Entry 9H9P (electron microscopy, 4.50 A resolution (low resolution: residue-level contacts below are approximate; hydrogen-bond / salt-bridge calls are withheld)); this record covers chains L and M of the 7 polymer chains in the assembly.

== Chain L ==
Molecule: Gamma-tubulin complex component 6
Organism: Homo sapiens
UniProtKB: Q96RT7 (GCP6_HUMAN); the construct has insertions or renumbered stretches relative to UniProt, so the offset changes along the chain: 1-608 = UniProt 1-608; 1474-1811 = UniProt 1482-1819
Chain sequence (1819 residues; each row starts with the number of its first residue; note: 865 numbers in that range are skipped by the numbering (no residue carries them; nothing is unmodelled there); a row labelled like 608A-608Z holds insertion residues (608A, then the next letters in order)):
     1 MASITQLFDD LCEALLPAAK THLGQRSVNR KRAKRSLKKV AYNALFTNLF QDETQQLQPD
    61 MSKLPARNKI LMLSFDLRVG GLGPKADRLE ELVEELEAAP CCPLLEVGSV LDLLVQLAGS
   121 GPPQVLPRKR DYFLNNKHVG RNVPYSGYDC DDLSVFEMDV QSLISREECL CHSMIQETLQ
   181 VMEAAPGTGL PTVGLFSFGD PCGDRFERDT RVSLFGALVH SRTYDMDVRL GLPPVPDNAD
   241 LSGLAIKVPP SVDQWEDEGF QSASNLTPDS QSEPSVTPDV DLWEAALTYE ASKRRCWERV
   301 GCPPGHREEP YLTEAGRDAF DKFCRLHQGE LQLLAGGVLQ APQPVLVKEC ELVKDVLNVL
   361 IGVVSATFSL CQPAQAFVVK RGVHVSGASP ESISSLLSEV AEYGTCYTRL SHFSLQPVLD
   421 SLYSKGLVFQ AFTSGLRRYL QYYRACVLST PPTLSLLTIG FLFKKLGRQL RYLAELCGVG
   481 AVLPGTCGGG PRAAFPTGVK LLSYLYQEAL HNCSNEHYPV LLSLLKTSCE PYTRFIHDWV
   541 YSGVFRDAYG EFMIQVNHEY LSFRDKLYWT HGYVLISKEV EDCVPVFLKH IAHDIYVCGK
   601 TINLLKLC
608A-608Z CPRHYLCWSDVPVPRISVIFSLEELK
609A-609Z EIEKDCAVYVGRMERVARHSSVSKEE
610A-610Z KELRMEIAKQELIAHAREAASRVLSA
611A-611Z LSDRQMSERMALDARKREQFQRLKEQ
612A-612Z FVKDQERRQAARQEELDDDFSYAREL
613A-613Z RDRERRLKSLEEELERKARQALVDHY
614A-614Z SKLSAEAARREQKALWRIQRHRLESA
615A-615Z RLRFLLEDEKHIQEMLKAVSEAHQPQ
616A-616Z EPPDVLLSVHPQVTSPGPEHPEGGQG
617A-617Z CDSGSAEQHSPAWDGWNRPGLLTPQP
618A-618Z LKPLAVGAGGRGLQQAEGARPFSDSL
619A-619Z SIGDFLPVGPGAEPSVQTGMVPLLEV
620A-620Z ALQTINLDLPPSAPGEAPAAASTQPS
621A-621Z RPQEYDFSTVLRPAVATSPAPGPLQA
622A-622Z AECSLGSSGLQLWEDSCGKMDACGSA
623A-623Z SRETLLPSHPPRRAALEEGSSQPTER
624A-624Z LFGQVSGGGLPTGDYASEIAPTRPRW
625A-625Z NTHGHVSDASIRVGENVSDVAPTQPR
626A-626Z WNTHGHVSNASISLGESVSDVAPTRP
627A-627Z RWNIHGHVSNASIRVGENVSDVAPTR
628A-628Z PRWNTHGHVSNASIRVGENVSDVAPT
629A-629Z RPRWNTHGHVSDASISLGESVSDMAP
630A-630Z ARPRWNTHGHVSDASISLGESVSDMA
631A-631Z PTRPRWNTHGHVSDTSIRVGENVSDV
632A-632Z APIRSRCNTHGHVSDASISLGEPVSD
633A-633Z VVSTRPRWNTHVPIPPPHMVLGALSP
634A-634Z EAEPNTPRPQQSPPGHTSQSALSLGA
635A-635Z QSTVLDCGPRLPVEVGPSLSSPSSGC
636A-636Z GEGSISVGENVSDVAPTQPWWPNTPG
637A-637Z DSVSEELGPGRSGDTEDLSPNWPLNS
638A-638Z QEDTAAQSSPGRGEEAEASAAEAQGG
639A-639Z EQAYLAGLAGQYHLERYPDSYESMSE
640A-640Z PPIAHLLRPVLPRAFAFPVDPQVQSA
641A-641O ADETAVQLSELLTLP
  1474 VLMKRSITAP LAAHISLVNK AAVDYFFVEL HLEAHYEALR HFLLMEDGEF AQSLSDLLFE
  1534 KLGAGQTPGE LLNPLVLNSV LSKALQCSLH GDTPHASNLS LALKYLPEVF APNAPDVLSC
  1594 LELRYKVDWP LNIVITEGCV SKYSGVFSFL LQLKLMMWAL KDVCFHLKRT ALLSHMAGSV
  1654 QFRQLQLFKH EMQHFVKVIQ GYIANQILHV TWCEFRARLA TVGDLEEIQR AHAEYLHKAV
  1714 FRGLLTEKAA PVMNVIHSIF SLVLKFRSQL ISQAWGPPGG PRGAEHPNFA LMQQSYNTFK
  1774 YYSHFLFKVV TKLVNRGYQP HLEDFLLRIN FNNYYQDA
Unresolved in the structure: 1-350, 371-389, 418-424, 480-493, 557-565, 575-585, 608A-608Z, 609A-609Z, 610A-610Z, 611A-611Z, 612A-612Z, 613A-613Z, 614A-614Z, 615A-615Z, 616A-616Z, 617A-617Z, 618A-618Z, 619A-619Z, 620A-620Z, 621A-621Z, 622A-622Z, 623A-623Z, 624A-624Z, 625A-625Z, 626A-626Z, 627A-627Z, 628A-628Z, 629A-629Z, 630A-630Z, 631A-631Z, 632A-632Z, 633A-633Z, 634A-634Z, 635A-635Z, 636A-636Z, 637A-637Z, 638A-638Z, 639A-639Z, 640A-640Z, 641A-641O, 1536-1540, 1583-1587, 1645-1648, 1694-1697, 1744-1758, 1790-1791, 1808-1811

== Chain M ==
Molecule: Isoform 3 of Gamma-tubulin complex component 2
Organism: Homo sapiens
UniProtKB: Q9BSJ2 (GCP2_HUMAN), isoform Q9BSJ2-4; residue numbers follow UniProt; this construct covers 1-930
Chain sequence (930 residues; each row starts with the number of its first residue):
     1 MSEFRIHHDV NELLSLLRVH GGDGAEVYID LLQKNRTPYV TTTVSAHSAK VKIAEFSRTP
    61 EDFLKKYDEL KSKNTRNLDP LVYLLSKLTE DKETLQYLQQ NAKERAELAA AAVGSSTTSI
   121 NVPAAASKIS MQELEELRKQ LGSVATGSTL QQSLELKRKM LRDKQNKKNS GQHLPIFPAW
   181 VYERPALIGD FLIGAGISTD TALPIVLLRW NLALSPRLKC SGVISAHCNL HLPGTLPLAS
   241 QESAVVEDLL YVLVGVDGRY VSAQPLAGRQ SRTFLVDPNL DLSIRELVHR ILPVAASYSA
   301 VTRFIEEKSS FEYGQVNHAL AAAMRTLVKE HLILVSQLEQ LHRQGLLSLQ KLWFYIQPAM
   361 RTMDILASLA TSVDKGECLG GSTLSLLHDR SFSYTGDSQA QELCLYLTKA ASAPYFEVLE
   421 KWIYRGIIHD PYSEFMVEEH ELRKERIQED YNDKYWDQRY TIVQQQIPSF LQKMADKILS
   481 TGKYLNVVRE CGHDVTCPVA KEIIYTLKER AYVEQIEKAF NYASKVLLDF LMEEKELVAH
   541 LRSIKRYFLM DQGDFFVHFM DLAEEELRKP VEDITPPRLE ALLELALRMS TANTDPFKDD
   601 LKIDLMPHDL ITQLLRVLAI ETKQEKAMAH ADPTELALSG LEAFSFDYIV KWPLSLIINR
   661 KALTRYQMLF RHMFYCKHVE RQLCSVWISN KTAKQHSLHS AQWFAGAFTL RQRMLNFVQN
   721 IQYYMMFEVM EPTWHILEKN LKSASNIDDV LGHHTGFLDT CLKDCMLTNP ELLKVFSKLM
   781 SVCVMFTNCM QKFTQSMKLD GELGGQTLEH STVLGLPAGA EERARKELAR KHLAEHADTV
   841 QLVSGFEATI NKFDKNFSAH LLDLLARLSI YSTSDCEHGM ASVISRLDFN GFYTERLERL
   901 SAERSQKATP QVPVLRGPPA PAPRVAVTAQ
Unresolved in the structure: 1-3, 20-23, 37-38, 55-58, 76, 108-231, 267-270, 493-501, 621-638, 693-703, 794-845, 896-930
Curated features (UniProtKB/Swiss-Prot):
  - modified residue: Tyr83 (Phosphotyrosine)

== Interface between chain L and chain M ==
Pairs across the interface - 11 pairs, chain L then chain M:
  Arg534(L) - Gly396(M)
  Arg546(L) - Thr395(M)
  Arg546(L) - Gly396(M)
  Ala548(L) - His47(M)
  Tyr549(L) - His47(M)
  Asn1546(L) - Thr873(M)
  Pro1547(L) - Thr873(M)
  Pro1547(L) - Cys876(M)
  Leu1548(L) - Ser872(M)
  Leu1548(L) - Cys876(M)
  Leu1548(L) - His878(M)
Other interface residues (no listed pair), chain L (8 interface residues in all): Val544
Other interface residues (no listed pair), chain M (11 interface residues in all): Phe392, Ser874, Glu877, Ala881

== In short ==
Chain L and chain M form an interface of 8 and 11 residues respectively.
Here chain L is Gamma-tubulin complex component 6 and chain M is Isoform 3 of Gamma-tubulin complex component
2, both from Homo sapiens. Entry 9H9P (Spokes 12 and 13 of the human gamma-tubulin ring complex in complex
with CDK5RAP2 and docked ...) was determined by electron microscopy (same publication as 9H9Q and 9H9R).
